Entry 6HV3 (X-ray diffraction, 2.70 A resolution); this record covers chains O and U of the 28 polymer chains in the assembly.

[Chain O]
Molecule: Proteasome subunit alpha type-2
Organism: Saccharomyces cerevisiae (strain ATCC 204508 / S288c)
Notes: EC 3.4.25.1
UniProtKB: P23639 (PSA2_YEAST); residues 1-250 here = UniProt positions 1-250
Chain sequence (250 residues; row label = number of the first residue in the row):
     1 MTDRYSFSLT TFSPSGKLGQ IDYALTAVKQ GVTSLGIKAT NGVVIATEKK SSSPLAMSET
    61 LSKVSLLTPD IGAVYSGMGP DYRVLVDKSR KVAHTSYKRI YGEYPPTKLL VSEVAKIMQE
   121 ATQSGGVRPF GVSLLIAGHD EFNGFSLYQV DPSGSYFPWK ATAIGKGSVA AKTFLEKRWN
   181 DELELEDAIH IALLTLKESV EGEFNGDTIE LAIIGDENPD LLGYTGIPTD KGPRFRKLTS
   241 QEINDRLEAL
Curated features (UniProtKB/Swiss-Prot):
  - cross-link: Lys108 (Glycyl lysine isopeptide (Lys-Gly) (interchain with G-Cter in ubiquitin))

[Chain U]
Molecule: Proteasome subunit alpha type-1
Organism: Saccharomyces cerevisiae (strain ATCC 204508 / S288c)
Notes: EC 3.4.25.1
UniProtKB: P21243 (PSA1_YEAST); residues -8 to 243 here correspond to UniProt positions 1-252 (UniProt number = residue number + 9)
Chain sequence (252 residues; each row starts with the number of its first residue; numbers below 1 keep their minus sign (Met-8 is residue -8)):
    -8 MSGAAAASAA GYDRHITIFS PEGRLYQVEY AFKATNQTNI NSLAVRGKDC TVVISQKKVP
    52 DKLLDPTTVS YIFCISRTIG MVVNGPIPDA RNAALRAKAE AAEFRYKYGY DMPCDVLAKR
   112 MANLSQIYTQ RAYMRPLGVI LTFVSVDEEL GPSIYKTDPA GYYVGYKATA TGPKQQEITT
   172 NLENHFKKSK IDHINEESWE KVVEFAITHM IDALGTEFSK NDLEVGVATK DKFFTLSAEN
   232 IEERLVAIAE QD
Unresolved in the structure: -8 to 1, 243

[Interface between chain O and chain U]
Residue-residue contacts (65):
  Thr2(O) - Tyr124(U)
  Asp3(O) - Tyr124(U)
  Tyr5(O) - Ile7(U)
  Tyr5(O) - Ala123(U)  hydrophobic
  Tyr5(O) - Tyr124(U)  hydrophobic
  Leu9(O) - Ile9(U)  hydrophobic
  Leu9(O) - Ala123(U)  hydrophobic
  Gln20(O) - Ile9(U)
  Gln20(O) - Phe10(U)  hydrogen bond (side chain-backbone)
  Tyr23(O) - Phe10(U)
  Tyr23(O) - Ser11(U)
  Tyr23(O) - Pro12(U)  hydrophobic
  Tyr23(O) - Gly14(U)
  Ala24(O) - Phe10(U)  hydrophobic
  Thr26(O) - Glu13(U)
  Ala27(O) - Gly14(U)
  Ser52(O) - Tyr153(U)
  Pro54(O) - Lys158(U)  hydrogen bond (backbone-side chain)
  Pro54(O) - Glu174(U)
  Leu55(O) - Tyr157(U)
  Leu55(O) - Lys158(U)  hydrogen bond (backbone-backbone)
  Leu55(O) - Ala159(U)
  Leu55(O) - Thr170(U)
  Leu55(O) - Leu173(U)  hydrophobic
  Leu55(O) - Glu174(U)
  Leu55(O) - Phe177(U)  hydrophobic
  Ala56(O) - Gly156(U)
  Ala56(O) - Tyr157(U)  hydrophobic
  Met57(O) - Arg37(U)
  Met57(O) - Val155(U)
  Met57(O) - Gly156(U)  hydrogen bond (backbone-backbone)
  Met57(O) - Tyr157(U)
  Met57(O) - Lys158(U)
  Thr60(O) - Tyr146(U)
  Thr60(O) - Val155(U)
  Thr60(O) - Gly156(U)  hydrogen bond (side chain-backbone)
  Leu61(O) - Tyr153(U)
  Met78(O) - Phe10(U)  hydrophobic
  Met78(O) - Leu16(U)  hydrophobic
  Pro80(O) - Gln117(U)
  Pro80(O) - Ala151(U)
  Pro80(O) - Gly152(U)
  Pro80(O) - Tyr153(U)
  Asp81(O) - Gln117(U)
  Arg83(O) - Ala113(U)  hydrogen bond (side chain-backbone)
  Arg83(O) - Asn114(U)
  Arg83(O) - Gly152(U)  hydrogen bond (side chain-backbone)
  Arg83(O) - Tyr154(U)
  Val84(O) - Asn114(U)
  Val84(O) - Gln117(U)
  Asp87(O) - Lys110(U)  salt bridge
  Asp87(O) - Asn114(U)
  Gly126(O) - Gln121(U)
  Gly126(O) - Arg122(U)
  Gly126(O) - Ala123(U)  hydrogen bond (backbone-backbone)
  Val127(O) - Gln121(U)
  Val127(O) - Arg122(U)
  Arg128(O) - Thr8(U)
  Arg128(O) - Phe10(U)
  Arg128(O) - Leu16(U)
  Arg128(O) - Thr120(U)  hydrogen bond (side chain-backbone)
  Arg128(O) - Gln121(U)  hydrogen bond (backbone-backbone)
  Pro129(O) - Phe10(U)
  Phe130(O) - Gln121(U)
  Gly131(O) - Phe10(U)
Also at the interface, not in a pair above, chain O (30 interface residues in all): Ser53, Ala121
Also at the interface, not in a pair above, chain U (34 interface residues in all): Thr160

[In short]
30 residues of chain O and 34 residues of chain U are in contact, with 10 hydrogen bonds and 1 salt bridge.
Polar contacts include Asp87(O)-Lys110(U), Gln20(O)-Phe10(U) and Pro54(O)-Lys158(U).
Chain O is Proteasome subunit alpha type-2 and chain U is Proteasome subunit alpha type-1, both from
Saccharomyces cerevisiae (strain ATCC 204508 / S288c); the structure, Yeast 20S proteasome with human beta2i
(1-53), was determined by X-ray diffraction together with 6HTB, 6HTC, 6HTD, 6HTP, 6HTR, 6HUB and 30 further
entries from the same study.
